Entry 8FMB (electron microscopy, 6.30 A resolution (low resolution: residue-level contacts below are approximate; hydrogen-bond / salt-bridge calls are withheld)); this record covers chain A.

Chain A:
Protein: RNA-directed RNA polymerase
Source organism: Flock House virus
Notes: EC 2.7.7.48
UniProt: Q66929 (RDRP_FHV); residue numbers follow UniProt; this construct covers 1-998
Sequence (1011 residues; row label = number of the first residue in the row):
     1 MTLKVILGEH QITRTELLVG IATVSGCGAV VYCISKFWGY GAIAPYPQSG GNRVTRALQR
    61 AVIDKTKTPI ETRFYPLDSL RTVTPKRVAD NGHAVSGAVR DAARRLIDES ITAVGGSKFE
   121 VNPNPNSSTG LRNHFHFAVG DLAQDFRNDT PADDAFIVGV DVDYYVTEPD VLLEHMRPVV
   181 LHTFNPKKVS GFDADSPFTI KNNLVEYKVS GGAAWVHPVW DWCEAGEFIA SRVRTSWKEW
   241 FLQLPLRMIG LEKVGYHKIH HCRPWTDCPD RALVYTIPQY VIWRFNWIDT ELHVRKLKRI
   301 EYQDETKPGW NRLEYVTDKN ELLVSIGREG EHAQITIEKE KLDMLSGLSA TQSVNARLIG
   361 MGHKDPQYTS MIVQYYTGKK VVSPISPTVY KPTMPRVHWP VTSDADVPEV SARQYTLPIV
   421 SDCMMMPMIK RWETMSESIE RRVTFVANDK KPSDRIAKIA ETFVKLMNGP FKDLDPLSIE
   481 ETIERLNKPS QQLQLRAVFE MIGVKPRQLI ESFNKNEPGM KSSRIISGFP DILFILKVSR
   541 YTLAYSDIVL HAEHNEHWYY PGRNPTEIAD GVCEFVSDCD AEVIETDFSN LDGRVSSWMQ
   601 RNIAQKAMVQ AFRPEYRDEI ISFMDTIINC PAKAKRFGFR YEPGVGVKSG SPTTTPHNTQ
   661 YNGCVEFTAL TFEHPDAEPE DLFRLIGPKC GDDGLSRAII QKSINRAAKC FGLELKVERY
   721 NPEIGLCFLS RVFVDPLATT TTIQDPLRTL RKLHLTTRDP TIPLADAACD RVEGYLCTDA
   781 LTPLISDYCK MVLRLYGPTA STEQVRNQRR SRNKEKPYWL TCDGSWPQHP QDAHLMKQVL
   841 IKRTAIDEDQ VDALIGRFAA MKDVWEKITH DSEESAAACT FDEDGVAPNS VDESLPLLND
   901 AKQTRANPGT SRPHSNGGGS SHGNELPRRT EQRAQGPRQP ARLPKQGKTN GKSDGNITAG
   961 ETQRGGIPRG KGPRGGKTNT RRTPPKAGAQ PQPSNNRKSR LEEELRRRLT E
Unresolved in the structure: 1-445, 487-532, 630-653, 816-828, 862-1011
Differences from the reference sequence: conflict Leu897 (Met in Q66929); expression tag (999-1011)
UniProt features mapped onto this chain:
  - region: Val233 to Gly250 (Interaction with host mitochondria outer membrane)
  - active site: Asp692 (For RdRp/TNTase activity)
  - mutagenesis: His93 (H93A: Complete loss of RNA replication), Arg100 (R100A: Complete loss of RNA replication), Asp141 (D141A: Complete loss of RNA replication), Trp215 (W215A: Reduced RNA replication), Asp692 to Asp693 (Complete loss of both TNTase and RdRP activities), Asp692 (D692E: Complete loss of RdRp ctivity)
Reported in the primary citation:
  - catalytic residues: His93 (citing earlier work)

Overview:
UniProt lists active-site residue Asp692 and 6 mutagenesis sites. The paper reports the catalytic residue
His93.
Chain A is RNA-directed RNA polymerase (Flock House virus); the structure, Nodavirus RNA replication protein A
polymerase domain, local refinement, was determined by electron microscopy, deposited together with 8FM9 and
8FMA.
